8Y9F - chains B and D of the 6 polymer chains in the assembly; structure by electron microscopy, 3.30 A resolution.

# Chain B
Molecule: Tubulin alpha-3 chain
Organism: Caenorhabditis elegans
Notes: EC 3.6.5.-; engineered mutation(s): K40Aly
Reference sequence: P91910 (TBA3_CAEEL); residue numbers follow UniProt; this construct covers 1-450
Amino-acid sequence (450 residues; numbered 1 to 450; the number before each row is that of its first residue):
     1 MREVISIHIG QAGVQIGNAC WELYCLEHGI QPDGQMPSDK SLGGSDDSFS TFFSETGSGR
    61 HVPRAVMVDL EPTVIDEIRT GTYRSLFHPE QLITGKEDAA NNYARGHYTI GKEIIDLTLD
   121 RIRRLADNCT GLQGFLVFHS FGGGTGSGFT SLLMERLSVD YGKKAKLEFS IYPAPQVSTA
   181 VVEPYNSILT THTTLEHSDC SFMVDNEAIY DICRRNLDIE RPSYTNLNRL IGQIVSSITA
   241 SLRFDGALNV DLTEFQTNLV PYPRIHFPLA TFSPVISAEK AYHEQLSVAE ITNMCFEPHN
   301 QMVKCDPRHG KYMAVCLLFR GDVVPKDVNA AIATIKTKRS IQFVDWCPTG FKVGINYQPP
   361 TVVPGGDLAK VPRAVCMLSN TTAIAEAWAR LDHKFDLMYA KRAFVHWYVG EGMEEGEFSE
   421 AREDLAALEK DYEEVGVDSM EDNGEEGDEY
Disordered / not traced: 440-450
Modified positions: Lys-40 (N(6)-acetyllysine; ALY)
Residues lining bound ligands: GTP (guanosine-5'-triphosphate): Gly-10, Gln-11, Ala-12, Gln-15, Asp-69, Glu-71, Asp-98, Ala-99, Ala-100, Asn-101, Ser-140, Gly-142, Gly-143, Gly-144, Thr-145, Gly-146, Ile-171, Thr-179, Glu-183, Asn-206, Tyr-224, Leu-227, Asn-228, Ile-231

# Chain D
Molecule: Tubulin beta-1 chain
Organism: Caenorhabditis elegans
Reference sequence: P12456 (TBB1_CAEEL); residue numbers follow UniProt; this construct covers 1-441
Amino-acid sequence (441 residues; row label = number of the first residue in the row):
     1 MREIVHIQAG QCGNQIGSKF WEVISDEHGI DPSGQYVGDS DLQLERINVY YNEAGSNKYV
    61 PRAVLVDLEP GTMDSVRSGP FGQLFRPDNY VFGQSGAGNN WAKGHYTEGA ELVDNVLDVV
   121 RKEAESTDCL QGFQLTHSLG GGTGSGMGTL LISKIREEYP DRIMNTFSVV PSPKVSDTVV
   181 EPYNATLSVH QLVENTDSTF CIDNEALYDI CFRTLKLTTP TYGDLNHLVS ATMSGVTTCL
   241 RFPGQLNADL RKLAVNMVPF PRLHFFMPGF APLTSRSNQQ YRAITVPELT QQCFDAKNMM
   301 AACDPRHGRY LTAAAIFRGR MSMKEVDEQM LNIQNKNSSY FVDWIPNNVK TAVCDIPPRG
   361 LKMSATFIGN STAIQELFKR ISEQFTAMFR RKAFLHWYTG EGMDEMEFTE AESNMNDLVS
   421 EYQQYQEAAA DEDAAEAFDG E
Disordered / not traced: 428-441
Swiss-Prot annotation at these positions:
  - binding site (GTP): Gln-11, Glu-69, Ser-138, Gly-142, Thr-143, Gly-144, Asn-204, Asn-226
  - binding site (Mg(2+)): Glu-69
Residues lining bound ligands: phosphomethylphosphonic acid guanylate ester (G2P): Gly-10, Gln-11, Cys-12, Gln-15, Ile-16, Asp-67, Gly-96, Ala-97, Gly-98, Asn-99, Ser-138, Gly-140, Gly-141, Gly-142, Thr-143, Gly-144, Ser-145, Val-169, Asp-177, Glu-181, Asn-204, Leu-207, Tyr-222, Leu-225, Asn-226

# Chain B / chain D interface
Pairs across the interface - 60 pairs, chain B then chain D:
  Met-1(B) with Pro-70(D), hydrophobic
  Leu-248(B) with Gln-11(D); Asp-177(D); Tyr-222(D)
  Asn-249(B) with Gln-11(D)
  Thr-253(B) with Gly-98(D)
  Glu-254(B) with Gly-98(D); Asn-99(D)
  Gln-256(B) with Trp-397(D), hydrogen bond (backbone-side chain)
  Thr-257(B) with Gly-98(D), hydrogen bond (side chain-backbone); Val-180(D); Phe-394(D); Trp-397(D)
  Asn-258(B) with Asn-99(D), hydrogen bond; Thr-178(D); Val-179(D); Val-180(D); Phe-394(D)
  Val-260(B) with Phe-394(D); His-396(D); Trp-397(D), hydrogen bond (backbone-side chain)
  Pro-261(B) with Phe-394(D), hydrogen bond (backbone-backbone); His-396(D), hydrogen bond (backbone-side chain)
  Tyr-262(B) with Arg-391(D), hydrogen bond (side chain-backbone); Lys-392(D); His-396(D)
  Pro-263(B) with His-396(D)
  Val-324(B) with Thr-219(D)
  Pro-325(B) with Tyr-208(D); Tyr-222(D), hydrophobic
  Lys-326(B) with Phe-212(D); Thr-219(D); Pro-220(D)
  Asn-329(B) with Val-175(D); Asp-177(D), hydrogen bond; Tyr-208(D)
  Trp-346(B) with Ala-387(D); Met-388(D); Arg-391(D); Ala-393(D), hydrophobic
  Pro-348(B) with Gln-384(D); Ala-387(D), hydrophobic; Met-388(D)
  Thr-349(B) with Ser-176(D), hydrogen bond; Thr-178(D); Val-179(D); Met-388(D)
  Gly-350(B) with Val-179(D)
  Phe-351(B) with Asp-177(D); Thr-178(D)
  Lys-352(B) with Asn-99(D); Asp-177(D); Thr-178(D); Val-179(D)
  Val-353(B) with Asp-177(D), hydrogen bond (backbone-backbone)
  Glu-434(B) with Arg-391(D)
  Val-435(B) with Arg-391(D), hydrogen bond (backbone-side chain)
  Val-437(B) with Arg-391(D), hydrogen bond (backbone-side chain)
  Ser-439(B) with Arg-390(D); Arg-391(D)
Interface residues without a listed pair, chain B (33 interface residues in all): Arg-2, Ala-247, Leu-259, Ala-314, Asp-345, Cys-347
Interface residues without a listed pair, chain D (32 interface residues in all): Glu-69, Gly-71, Asp-74, Gly-96, Lys-103, Pro-182, Leu-395

# In short
The interface between chain B and chain D involves 33 residues on one side and 32 on the other, with 12
hydrogen bonds. Polar pairs include Gln-256(B)/Trp-397(D), Thr-257(B)/Gly-98(D) and Asn-258(B)/Asn-99(D).
Bound to chain B: GTP. Ligands of chain D: phosphomethylphosphonic acid guanylate ester.
Chain B is Tubulin alpha-3 chain and chain D is Tubulin beta-1 chain, both from Caenorhabditis elegans; the
structure, ATAT-2 bound MEC-12/MEC-7 microtubule, was determined by electron microscopy, deposited together
with 8YAJ, 8YAL and 8YAR.
